8FVG - chains A and B of the 13 polymer chains in the assembly; structure by electron microscopy, 3.10 A resolution.

== Chain A (and B) ==
Protein: Sheath protein gp31
Organism: Pseudomonas phage vB_PaeM_E217
Notes: chain B of this document is another copy of the same molecule, construct and numbering; everything in this record applies to it too
UniProtKB: A0A2K8IA62 (A0A2K8IA62_9CAUD); residue numbers follow UniProt; this construct covers 1-504
Sequence (504 residues; each row starts with the number of its first residue):
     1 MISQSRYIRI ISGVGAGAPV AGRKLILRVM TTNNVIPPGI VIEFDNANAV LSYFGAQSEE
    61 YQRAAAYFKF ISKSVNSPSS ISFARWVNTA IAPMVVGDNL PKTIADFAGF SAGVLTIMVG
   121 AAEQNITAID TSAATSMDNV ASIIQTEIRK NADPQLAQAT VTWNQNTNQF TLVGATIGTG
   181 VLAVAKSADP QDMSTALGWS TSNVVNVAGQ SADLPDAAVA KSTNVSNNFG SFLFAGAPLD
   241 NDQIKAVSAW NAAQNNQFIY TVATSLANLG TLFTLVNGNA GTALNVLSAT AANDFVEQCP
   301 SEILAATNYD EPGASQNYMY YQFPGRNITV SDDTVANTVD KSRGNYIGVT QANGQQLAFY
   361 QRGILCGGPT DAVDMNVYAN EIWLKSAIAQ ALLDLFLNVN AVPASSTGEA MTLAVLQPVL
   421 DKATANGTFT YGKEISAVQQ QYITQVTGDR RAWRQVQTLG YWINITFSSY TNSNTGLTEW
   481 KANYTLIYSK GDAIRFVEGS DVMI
Unresolved in the structure: 26, 43-44, 46, 76, 97, 310, 357, 432, 435, 457
From the paper describing this entry:
  - conformationally variable residues (order/disorder transition): Met1 to Arg23, Gly460 to Tyr488, Gly491 to Ile504
  - self-association interface (contacts with another copy of this molecule): Arg6 to Ser12

== Interface between chain A and chain B ==
Contacting residue pairs - 38 pairs, chain A then chain B:
  Gln4(A) - Leu393(B)
  Arg6(A) - Asn474(B)
  Ile8(A) - Ala389(B)
  Ile8(A) - Leu393(B)
  Ile10(A) - Asn255(B)  hydrogen bond (backbone-side chain)
  Ile10(A) - Lys385(B)
  Ile10(A) - Tyr484(B)
  Ile11(A) - Asn255(B)
  Ser12(A) - Asn255(B)
  Ser12(A) - Asn256(B)  hydrogen bond
  Ser12(A) - Glu381(B)  hydrogen bond
  Ser12(A) - Lys385(B)
  Gly13(A) - Thr370(B)
  Gly13(A) - Glu381(B)
  Val14(A) - Thr370(B)  hydrogen bond (backbone-backbone)
  Val14(A) - Asp371(B)
  Val14(A) - Lys490(B)
  Gly15(A) - Tyr442(B)
  Ala16(A) - Gln439(B)
  Gly17(A) - Pro369(B)
  Asp45(A) - Asp333(B)
  Val75(A) - Ser500(B)
  Val75(A) - Val502(B)  hydrophobic
  Asn99(A) - Thr338(B)
  Leu100(A) - Leu266(B)  hydrophobic
  Leu100(A) - Ala267(B)
  Pro101(A) - Val335(B)  hydrophobic
  Thr201(A) - Ala267(B)  hydrogen bond (side chain-backbone)
  Ser202(A) - Ala267(B)
  Ser202(A) - Gly270(B)
  Asn398(A) - Val438(B)
  Val399(A) - Gln445(B)
  Asn400(A) - Gln445(B)
  Ala401(A) - Gln445(B)  hydrogen bond (backbone-side chain)
  Met411(A) - Gln441(B)  hydrogen bond (backbone-side chain)
  Ala414(A) - Gln441(B)
  Val415(A) - Gln441(B)
  Pro418(A) - Ala437(B)  hydrophobic
Also at the interface, not in a pair above, chain A (31 interface residues in all): Met1, Ala18, Asp394, Leu395, Ala410
Also at the interface, not in a pair above, chain B (32 interface residues in all): Asn224, Asn337, Ala372, Leu392, Val446, Asp501

== In short ==
31 residues of chain A face 32 of chain B across their interface, with 7 hydrogen bonds. Polar contacts
include Ile10(A)-Asn255(B), Ser12(A)-Asn256(B) and Ser12(A)-Glu381(B). The paper reports conformational
variability at Met1(A), Gly460(A) and Gly491(A); a self-association interface involving Arg6(A).
Both chains are Sheath protein gp31 (Pseudomonas phage vB_PaeM_E217). Entry 8FVG (Pseudomonas phage E217
contracted sheath) was determined by electron microscopy, deposited together with 8ENV, 8FRS, 8FUV and 8FVH.
